7QNH - chains AAA and BBB; structure by X-ray diffraction, 2.20 A resolution.

Chain AAA (and BBB):
Molecule: Lactaldehyde reductase
From: Escherichia coli str. K-12 substr. MG1655
Notes: EC 1.1.1.77; chain BBB of this document is another copy of the same molecule, construct and numbering; everything in this record applies to it too
UniProt: P0A9S2 (FUCO_ECO57); residues 2-383 here correspond to UniProt positions 1-382 (UniProt number = residue number - 1)
Amino-acid sequence (390 residues; row label = number of the first residue in the row):
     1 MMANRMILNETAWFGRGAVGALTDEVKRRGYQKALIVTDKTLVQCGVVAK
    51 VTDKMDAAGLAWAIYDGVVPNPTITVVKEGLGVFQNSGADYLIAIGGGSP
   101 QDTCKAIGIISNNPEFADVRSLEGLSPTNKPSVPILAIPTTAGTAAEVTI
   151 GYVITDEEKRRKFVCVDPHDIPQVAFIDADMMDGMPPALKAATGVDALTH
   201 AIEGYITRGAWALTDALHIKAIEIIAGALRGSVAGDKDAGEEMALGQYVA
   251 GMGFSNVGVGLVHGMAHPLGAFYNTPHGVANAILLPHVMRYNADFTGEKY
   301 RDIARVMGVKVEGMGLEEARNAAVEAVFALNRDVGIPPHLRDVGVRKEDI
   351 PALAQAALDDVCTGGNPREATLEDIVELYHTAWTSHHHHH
Disordered / not traced: 1-2, 386-390
Sequence notes: initiating methionine (1); engineered mutation Gly-151 (Asn150 in P0A9S2), Val-259 (Leu258 in P0A9S2), Gly-315 (Ser314 in P0A9S2); expression tag (384-390)
Metal / ion sites: Fe ion: His-200, His-263
Small-molecule neighbours: NADH (NAI; 1,4-dihydronicotinamide adenine dinucleotide): Asp-39, Thr-41, Leu-42, Pro-70, Asn-71, Pro-72, Gly-97, Gly-98, Ser-99, Pro-100, Asp-102, Lys-105, Thr-140, Thr-141, Thr-144, Ala-146, Thr-149, Gly-151, Tyr-152, Val-153, Lys-162, Met-181, Met-182, Gly-184, Met-185, Pro-186, Leu-189, Thr-193, Asp-196, His-200, Phe-254, His-277
Curated features (UniProtKB/Swiss-Prot):
  - binding site (NAD(+)): Asp-39, Asn-71, Gly-98, Ser-99, Thr-140 to Thr-144, Lys-162, Met-181 to Met-185
  - binding site (Fe cation): Asp-196, His-200, His-263, His-277
Reported in the primary citation:
  - Fe ion coordination: Asp-196, His-200, His-263, His-277
  - binding site for NADH: Asp-102, Thr-149
  - mutagenesis - N151G/L259V (9000-fold), L259V: increased catalytic activity
  - mutagenesis - N151G: decreased catalytic activity on compound 2

Interface between chain AAA and chain BBB:
Contacting residue pairs (45):
  Ala-3(AAA) with Trp-13(BBB); Phe-14(BBB); Ala-18(BBB), hydrophobic
  Asn-4(AAA) with Ala-12(BBB); Trp-13(BBB); Phe-14(BBB), hydrogen bond (backbone-backbone)
  Arg-5(AAA) with Ala-12(BBB); Trp-13(BBB)
  Met-6(AAA) with Glu-10(BBB); Thr-11(BBB); Ala-12(BBB), hydrogen bond (backbone-backbone); Phe-14(BBB), hydrophobic
  Ile-7(AAA) with Glu-10(BBB); Thr-11(BBB)
  Leu-8(AAA) with Asn-9(BBB); Glu-10(BBB), hydrogen bond (backbone-backbone)
  Asn-9(AAA) with Leu-8(BBB)
  Glu-10(AAA) with Met-6(BBB); Ile-7(BBB); Leu-8(BBB), hydrogen bond (backbone-backbone); Ile-171(BBB); Gln-173(BBB)
  Thr-11(AAA) with Met-6(BBB); Ile-7(BBB)
  Ala-12(AAA) with Asn-4(BBB); Arg-5(BBB); Met-6(BBB), hydrogen bond (backbone-backbone)
  Trp-13(AAA) with Ala-3(BBB); Asn-4(BBB); Arg-5(BBB)
  Phe-14(AAA) with Ala-3(BBB); Asn-4(BBB), hydrogen bond (backbone-backbone); Met-6(BBB), hydrophobic; Trp-211(BBB), hydrophobic
  Ala-18(AAA) with Ala-3(BBB), hydrophobic
  Ile-171(AAA) with Glu-10(BBB)
  Gln-173(AAA) with Glu-10(BBB)
  Trp-211(AAA) with Phe-14(BBB), hydrophobic; Leu-245(BBB), hydrophobic
  Ala-212(AAA) with Leu-245(BBB), hydrophobic
  Ala-216(AAA) with Lys-220(BBB)
  Lys-220(AAA) with Ala-216(BBB)
  Leu-245(AAA) with Trp-211(BBB), hydrophobic; Ala-212(BBB), hydrophobic
  Val-249(AAA) with Leu-213(BBB), hydrophobic
Interface residues without a listed pair, chain AAA (25 interface residues in all): Arg-28, Asn-129, Leu-213, Met-252
Interface residues without a listed pair, chain BBB (26 interface residues in all): Gly-15, Arg-28, Asn-129, Val-249, Met-252

Summary:
Chain AAA and chain BBB form an interface of 25 and 26 residues respectively; the contacts include 6 hydrogen
bonds. Backbone hydrogen bonds pair Asn-4(AAA)/Phe-14(BBB), Met-6(AAA)/Ala-12(BBB) and Leu-8(AAA)/Glu-10(BBB).
Bound to chain AAA: NADH. From the paper: a binding site for NADH at Asp-102(AAA) and Thr-149(AAA);
N151G/L259V and L259V of chain AAA increase catalytic activity.
Both chains are Lactaldehyde reductase (Escherichia coli str. K-12 substr. MG1655). Entry 7QNH (CRYSTAL
STRUCTURE OF E.coli ALCOHOL DEHYDROGENASE - FucO MUTANT N151G, L259V COMPLEXED WITH FE, NADH, AND ...) was
determined by X-ray diffraction together with 7QLG, 7QLQ and 7QLS from the same study.
